PDB entry 8IW1 | electron microscopy, 3.40 A resolution | chains A and B of the 5 polymer chains in the assembly

Chain A:
Protein: Guanine nucleotide-binding protein G(i) subunit alpha-1, Guanine nucleotide-binding protein G(olf) subunit alpha
Source organism: Homo sapiens
Reference sequence: chimeric construct of P63096, P38405: residues 1-18 from P63096 (GNAI1_HUMAN) positions 1-18 (same numbers); residues 19-182 from P38405 positions 28-66 (offset varies); residues 191-381 from P38405 positions 191-381 (same numbers)
Sequence (256 residues; row label = number of the first residue in the row; note: 125 numbers in that range are skipped by the numbering (no residue carries them; nothing is unmodelled there)):
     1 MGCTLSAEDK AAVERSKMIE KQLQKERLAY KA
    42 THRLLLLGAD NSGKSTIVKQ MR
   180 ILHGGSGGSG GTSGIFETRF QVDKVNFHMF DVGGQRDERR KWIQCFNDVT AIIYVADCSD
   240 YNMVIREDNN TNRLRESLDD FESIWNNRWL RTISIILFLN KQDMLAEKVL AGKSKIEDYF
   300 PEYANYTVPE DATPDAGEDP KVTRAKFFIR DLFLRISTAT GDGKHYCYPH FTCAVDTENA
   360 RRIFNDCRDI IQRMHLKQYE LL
Unresolved in the structure: 1-3, 180-192, 213-217, 241-252
Sequence notes: engineered mutation Asp51 (Gly in P38405), Asn52 (Glu in P38405), Asp236 (Ala in P38405), Asp239 (Ser in P38405), Asp259 (Leu in P38405), Ala359 (Ile in P38405), Ile362 (Val in P38405); linker (183-190)
Swiss-Prot annotation at these positions:
  - lipidation: Gly2 (N-myristoyl glycine), Cys3 (S-palmitoyl cysteine)
  - region: Arg44 to Ala50, Ser53 to Thr57 (G1 motif), Phe206 to Arg215 (G3 motif), Ile275 to Asp282 (G4 motif), Thr351 to Thr356 (G5 motif)
  - binding site (GTP): Ser53, Gly54, Lys55, Ser56, Thr57, Thr191, Gly213, Asn279, Lys280, Asp282, Ala353
  - binding site (Mg(2+)): Ser56, Thr191, Asp210

Chain B:
Protein: Guanine nucleotide-binding protein G(I)/G(S)/G(T) subunit beta-1
Source organism: Homo sapiens
Reference sequence: P62873 (GBB1_HUMAN); residue numbers follow UniProt; this construct covers 2-340
Sequence (377 residues; each row starts with the number of its first residue; numbers below 1 keep their minus sign (Met-10 is residue -10)):
   -10 MHHHHHHGSL LQSELDQLRQ EAEQLKNQIR DARKACADAT LSQITNNIDP VGRIQMRTRR
    50 TLRGHLAKIY AMHWGTDSRL LVSASQDGKL IIWDSYTTNK VHAIPLRSSW VMTCAYAPSG
   110 NYVACGGLDN ICSIYNLKTR EGNVRVSREL AGHTGYLSCC RFLDDNQIVT SSGDTTCALW
   170 DIETGQQTTT FTGHTGDVMS LSLAPDTRLF VSGACDASAK LWDVREGMCR QTFTGHESDI
   230 NAICFFPNGN AFATGSDDAT CRLFDLRADQ ELMTYSHDNI ICGITSVSFS KSGRLLLAGY
   290 DDFNCNVWDA LKADRAGVLA GHDNRVSCLG VTDDGMAVAT GSWDSFLKIW NGSSGGGGSG
   350 GGGSSGVSGW RLFKKIS
Unresolved in the structure: -10 to 7, 341-366
Sequence notes: initiating methionine (-10); expression tag (-9 to 1, 341-366)
Swiss-Prot annotation at these positions:
  - modified residue: Ser2 (N-acetylserine), His266 (Phosphohistidine)

Interface between chain A and chain B:
Pairs across the interface (31):
  Val13(A) - Asn88(B)
  Arg15(A) - Val90(B)  hydrogen bond (side chain-backbone)
  Arg15(A) - Gly131(B)
  Ser16(A) - Asn88(B)
  Ser16(A) - Lys89(B)
  Ile19(A) - Lys89(B)
  Glu20(A) - Lys89(B)  salt bridge
  Leu23(A) - Gly53(B)
  Leu23(A) - Leu55(B)
  Leu23(A) - Ile80(B)  hydrophobic
  Leu23(A) - Lys89(B)
  Arg27(A) - Gly53(B)  hydrogen bond (side chain-backbone)
  Arg27(A) - Leu55(B)
  Tyr30(A) - Ala56(B)
  Ile194(A) - Trp99(B)
  Ile194(A) - Leu117(B)  hydrophobic
  Phe209(A) - Trp99(B)  hydrophobic
  Lys220(A) - Tyr145(B)
  Lys220(A) - Asp186(B)
  Lys220(A) - Met188(B)
  Lys220(A) - Asp228(B)  salt bridge
  Lys220(A) - Asn230(B)
  Gln223(A) - Lys57(B)
  Gln223(A) - Arg314(B)
  Gln223(A) - Trp332(B)
  Cys224(A) - Lys57(B)  hydrogen bond (backbone-side chain)
  Cys224(A) - Tyr59(B)
  Phe225(A) - Trp99(B)  hydrophobic
  Asn226(A) - Lys57(B)
  Asn226(A) - Trp332(B)
  Trp268(A) - Arg314(B)
Other interface residues (no listed pair), chain A (19 interface residues in all): Ala12, Glu26, Val211
Other interface residues (no listed pair), chain B (27 interface residues in all): His54, Gln75, Asp76, Lys78, His91, Ala92, Cys204, Asp290

In short:
19 residues of chain A and 27 residues of chain B are in contact; the contacts include 3 hydrogen bonds and 2
salt bridges. Polar pairs include Glu20(A)-Lys89(B), Lys220(A)-Asp228(B) and Arg15(A)-Val90(B). UniProt lists
11 GTP-binding residues and 3 Mg2+-binding residues on chain A.
Chain A is Guanine nucleotide-binding protein G(i) subunit alpha-1, Guanine nucleotide-binding protein G(olf)
subunit alpha and chain B is Guanine nucleotide-binding protein G(I)/G(S)/G(T) subunit beta-1, both from Homo
sapiens; the structure, Cryo-EM structure of the PEA-bound mTAAR9-Golf complex, was determined by electron
microscopy, deposited together with 8ITF, 8IW4, 8IW7 and 8IW9.
